PDB entry 2GIT | X-ray diffraction, 1.70 A resolution | chains A and B of the 3 polymer chains in the assembly

Chain A:
Protein: HLA class I histocompatibility antigen, A-2 alpha chain
Organism: Homo sapiens
Notes: fragment: Human class I major histocompatibility complex heavy chain
UniProt: Q9TQH5 (1A02_HUMAN); residues 1-275 here correspond to UniProt positions 25-299 (UniProt number = residue number + 24)
Chain sequence (275 residues; numbered 1 to 275; the number before each row is that of its first residue):
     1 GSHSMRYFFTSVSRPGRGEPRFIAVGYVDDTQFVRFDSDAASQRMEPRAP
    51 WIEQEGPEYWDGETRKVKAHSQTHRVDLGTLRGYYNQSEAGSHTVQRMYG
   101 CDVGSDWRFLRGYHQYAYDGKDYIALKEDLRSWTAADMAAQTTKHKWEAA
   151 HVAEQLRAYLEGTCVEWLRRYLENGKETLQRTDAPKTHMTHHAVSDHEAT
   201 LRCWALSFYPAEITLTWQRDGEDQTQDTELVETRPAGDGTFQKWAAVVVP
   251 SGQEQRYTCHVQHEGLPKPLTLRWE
Disulfides: Cys101-Cys164, Cys203-Cys259

Chain B:
Protein: Beta-2-microglobulin
Organism: Homo sapiens
Notes: fragment: beta-2-microglobulin
UniProt: P61769 (B2MG_HUMAN); residues 1-99 here correspond to UniProt positions 21-119 (UniProt number = residue number + 20)
Chain sequence (100 residues; each row starts with the number of its first residue; numbering starts at 0):
     0 MIQRTPKIQVYSRHPAENGKSNFLNCYVSGFHPSDIEVDLLKNGERIEKV
    50 EHSDLSFSKDWSFYLLYYTEFTPTEKDEYACRVNHVTLSQPKIVKWDRDM
Sequence notes: initiating methionine (0)
Curated features (UniProtKB/Swiss-Prot):
  - modified residue: Gln2 (Pyrrolidone carboxylic acid)
  - glycosylation: Ile1 (N-linked (Glc) (glycation) isoleucine), Lys19 (N-linked (Glc) (glycation) lysine), Lys41 (N-linked (Glc) (glycation) lysine), Lys48 (N-linked (Glc) (glycation) lysine), Lys58 (N-linked (Glc) (glycation) lysine), Lys91 (N-linked (Glc) (glycation) lysine), Lys94 (N-linked (Glc) (glycation) lysine)
Disulfides: Cys25-Cys80
Ion coordination: Na+: Asn83, His84, Leu87

Chain A / chain B interface:
Residue-residue contacts - 55 pairs, chain A then chain B:
  Phe8(A) - Ser55(B)
  Phe8(A) - Phe56(B)  hydrophobic
  Phe9(A) - Phe56(B)
  Thr10(A) - Leu54(B)
  Thr10(A) - Phe56(B)
  Thr10(A) - Phe62(B)
  Val12(A) - Ser33(B)
  Ile23(A) - Leu54(B)  hydrophobic
  Val25(A) - Asp53(B)
  Val25(A) - Leu54(B)
  Val25(A) - Ser55(B)
  Tyr27(A) - Ser55(B)
  Tyr27(A) - Tyr63(B)  hydrogen bond
  Gln32(A) - Asp53(B)  hydrogen bond
  Arg35(A) - Asp53(B)  salt bridge
  Arg48(A) - Asp53(B)  salt bridge
  His93(A) - Met0(B)
  Gln96(A) - His31(B)  hydrogen bond
  Gln96(A) - Phe56(B)
  Gln96(A) - Trp60(B)  hydrogen bond (side chain-backbone)
  Gln96(A) - Phe62(B)
  Arg97(A) - Phe56(B)
  Gln115(A) - Trp60(B)
  Tyr116(A) - Trp60(B)
  Ala117(A) - Trp60(B)  hydrophobic
  Asp119(A) - Met0(B)
  Asp119(A) - Ile1(B)
  Asp119(A) - His31(B)
  Gly120(A) - Ile1(B)
  Gly120(A) - His31(B)
  Lys121(A) - Ile1(B)
  Asp122(A) - Trp60(B)  hydrogen bond
  Arg202(A) - Asp98(B)  hydrogen bond (side chain-backbone)
  Trp204(A) - Asp98(B)
  Trp204(A) - Met99(B)
  Leu206(A) - Pro14(B)  hydrophobic
  Val231(A) - Gln8(B)
  Glu232(A) - Lys6(B)
  Glu232(A) - Gln8(B)  hydrogen bond (backbone-side chain)
  Glu232(A) - Ser28(B)  hydrogen bond
  Arg234(A) - Gln8(B)  hydrogen bond
  Arg234(A) - Tyr10(B)
  Arg234(A) - Tyr26(B)
  Arg234(A) - Met99(B)  hydrogen bond (side chain-backbone)
  Pro235(A) - Tyr10(B)  hydrogen bond (backbone-side chain)
  Pro235(A) - Asn24(B)
  Pro235(A) - Tyr26(B)
  Ala236(A) - Arg12(B)  hydrogen bond (backbone-side chain)
  Ala236(A) - Asn24(B)  hydrogen bond (backbone-side chain)
  Gly237(A) - Arg12(B)  hydrogen bond (backbone-side chain)
  Gly237(A) - Leu65(B)
  Gln242(A) - Tyr10(B)
  Gln242(A) - Ser11(B)
  Gln242(A) - Arg12(B)  hydrogen bond (side chain-backbone)
  Trp244(A) - Met99(B)
Other interface residues (no listed pair), chain A (38 interface residues in all): Arg6, Thr94, Met98, Tyr113, Thr190, Thr233, Asp238
Other interface residues (no listed pair), chain B (26 interface residues in all): Pro32, Lys58, Asp59

Overview:
38 residues of chain A face 26 of chain B across their interface; the contacts include 15 hydrogen bonds and 2
salt bridges. Polar contacts include Arg35(A)-Asp53(B), Arg48(A)-Asp53(B) and Tyr27(A)-Tyr63(B). Asn83(B),
His84(B) and Leu87(B) form the Na+ site.
Here chain A is HLA class I histocompatibility antigen, A-2 alpha chain and chain B is Beta-2-microglobulin,
both from Homo sapiens. Entry 2GIT (Human Class I MHC HLA-A2 in complex with the modified HTLV-1 TAX
(Y5K-4-[3-Indolyl]-butyric acid) peptide) was determined by X-ray diffraction.
